PDB entry 9BGN | electron microscopy, 3.30 A resolution | chains D and I of the 9 polymer chains in the assembly

# Chain D (and I)
Molecule: gp77 major coat protein
Source organism: Pseudomonas phage vB_PaeP_DEV
Notes: chain I of this document is another copy of the same molecule, construct and numbering; everything in this record applies to it too
Reference sequence: A0A2K8HRH4 (A0A2K8HRH4_9CAUD); residue numbers follow UniProt; this construct covers 1-399
Sequence (399 residues; row label = number of the first residue in the row):
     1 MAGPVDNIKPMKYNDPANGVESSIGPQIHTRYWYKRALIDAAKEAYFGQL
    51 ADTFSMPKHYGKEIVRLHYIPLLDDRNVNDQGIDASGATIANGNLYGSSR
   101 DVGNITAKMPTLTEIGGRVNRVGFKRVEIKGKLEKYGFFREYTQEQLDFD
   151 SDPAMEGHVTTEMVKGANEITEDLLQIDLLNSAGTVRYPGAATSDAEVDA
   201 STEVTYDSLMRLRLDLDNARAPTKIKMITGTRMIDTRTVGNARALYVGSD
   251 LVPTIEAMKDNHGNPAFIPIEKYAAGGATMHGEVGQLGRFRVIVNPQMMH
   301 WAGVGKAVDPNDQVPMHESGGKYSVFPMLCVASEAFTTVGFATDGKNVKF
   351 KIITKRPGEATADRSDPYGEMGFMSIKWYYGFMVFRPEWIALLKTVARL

# Interface between chain D and chain I
Pairs across the interface (43; chain D residue first):
  Lys58(D) - Asp148(I)  salt bridge
  Lys58(D) - Phe149(I)
  His59(D) - Leu147(I)
  His59(D) - Asp148(I)
  His59(D) - Asp150(I)  hydrogen bond (side chain-backbone)
  His59(D) - Ser151(I)
  His59(D) - Pro153(I)
  Gly61(D) - Phe149(I)
  Lys62(D) - Glu145(I)  salt bridge
  Lys62(D) - Phe149(I)
  Gln81(D) - Lys9(I)  hydrogen bond (side chain-backbone)
  Gln81(D) - Pro10(I)
  Gln81(D) - Met11(I)  hydrogen bond (side chain-backbone)
  Arg118(D) - Ile8(I)
  Arg121(D) - Ile8(I)  hydrogen bond (side chain-backbone)
  Arg121(D) - Lys9(I)  hydrogen bond (side chain-backbone)
  Phe124(D) - Ile24(I)
  Lys125(D) - Ser23(I)
  Lys125(D) - Ile24(I)
  Arg126(D) - Ile24(I)  hydrogen bond (backbone-backbone)
  Arg126(D) - Pro26(I)  hydrogen bond (side chain-backbone)
  Arg126(D) - Gln27(I)
  Glu128(D) - Pro26(I)
  Lys135(D) - Glu145(I)
  Gly137(D) - Tyr368(I)
  Phe138(D) - Tyr368(I)
  Phe139(D) - Pro367(I)  hydrophobic
  Phe139(D) - Tyr368(I)
  Glu141(D) - Arg364(I)
  Phe341(D) - Phe149(I)  hydrophobic
  Ile353(D) - Tyr368(I)
  Thr354(D) - Glu359(I)
  Lys355(D) - Glu359(I)
  Lys355(D) - Ala362(I)
  Asp363(D) - Arg364(I)  salt bridge
  Phe373(D) - Ala362(I)  hydrophobic
  Phe373(D) - Arg364(I)
  Phe373(D) - Pro367(I)
  Ser375(D) - Pro367(I)  hydrogen bond (side chain-backbone)
  Ser375(D) - Tyr368(I)
  Lys377(D) - Tyr368(I)
  Lys377(D) - Glu370(I)  salt bridge
  Tyr379(D) - Glu145(I)  hydrogen bond
Also at the interface, not in a pair above, chain D (31 interface residues in all): Val65, Leu67, Gly123, Asp366, Met371, Ile376
Also at the interface, not in a pair above, chain I (23 interface residues in all): Gly25, Ile28

# Overview
31 residues of chain D and 23 residues of chain I are in contact; the contacts include 9 hydrogen bonds and 4
salt bridges. Polar contacts include Lys58(D)-Asp148(I), Lys62(D)-Glu145(I) and Asp363(D)-Arg364(I).
Chain D and chain I are both gp77 major coat protein (Pseudomonas phage vB_PaeP_DEV); the structure,
Pseudomonas phage DEV 5-fold vertex (major coat protein), was determined by electron microscopy, deposited
together with 9COD, 9BGM, 9BGO and 8VXQ.
